Entry 2OJJ (X-ray diffraction, 2.40 A resolution); this record covers chain A.

== Chain A ==
Molecule: Mitogen-activated protein kinase 1
Organism: Homo sapiens
Notes: EC 2.7.11.24
UniProtKB: P28482 (MK01_HUMAN); residues 0-358 here correspond to UniProt positions 1-359 (UniProt number = residue number + 1)
Amino-acid sequence (380 residues; each row starts with the number of its first residue; numbers below 1 keep their minus sign (Met-21 is residue -21)):
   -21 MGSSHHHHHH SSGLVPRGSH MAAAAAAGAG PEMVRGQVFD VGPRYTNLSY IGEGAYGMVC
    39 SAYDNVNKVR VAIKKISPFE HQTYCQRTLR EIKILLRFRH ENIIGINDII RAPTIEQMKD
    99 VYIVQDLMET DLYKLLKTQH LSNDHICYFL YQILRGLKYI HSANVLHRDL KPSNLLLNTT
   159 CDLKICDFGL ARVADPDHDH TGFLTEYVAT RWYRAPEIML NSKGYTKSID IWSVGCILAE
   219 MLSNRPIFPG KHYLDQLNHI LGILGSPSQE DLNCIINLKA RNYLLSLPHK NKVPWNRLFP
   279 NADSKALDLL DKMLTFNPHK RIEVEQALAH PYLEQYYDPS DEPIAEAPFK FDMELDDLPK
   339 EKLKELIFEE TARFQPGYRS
Not modelled in the structure: -21 to 12, 357-358
Sequence notes: cloning artifact (-21 to -18, -11 to -1); expression tag (-17 to -12)
Residues lining bound ligands: 82A ((S)-N-(1-(3-chloro-4-fluorophenyl)-2-hydroxyethyl)-4-(4-(3-chlorophenyl)-1H-pyrazol-3-yl)-1H-pyrrole-2-carboxamide): Ile29, Gly30, Glu31, Gly32, Ala33, Tyr34, Gly35, Met36, Val37, Ala50, Lys52, Ile54, Glu69, Ile82, Gln103, Asp104, Leu105, Met106, Asp109, Lys112, Ser151, Asn152, Leu154, Cys164, Asp165
Curated features (UniProtKB/Swiss-Prot):
  - binding site (ATP): Lys53
  - modified residue: Ala1 (N-acetylalanine)

== In short ==
Ligands of chain A: compound 82A. From UniProt: ATP-binding residue Lys53.
Chain A is Mitogen-activated protein kinase 1 (Homo sapiens); the structure, Crystal structure of ERK2 in
complex with
(S)-N-(1-(3-chloro-4-fluorophenyl)-2-hydroxyethyl)-4-(4-(3-chlorophenyl)-1H-pyrazol-3-yl)-1H-pyrrole-2-carboxamide,
was determined by X-ray diffraction, deposited together with 2OJG, 2OJI and 2OK1.
